Entry 6G7R (X-ray diffraction, 1.20 A resolution); this record covers chains S and T of the 4 polymer chains in the assembly.

[Chain S (and T)]
Molecule: Hydrogenase-1 small chain
From: Escherichia coli K-12
Notes: EC 1.12.99.6; chain T of this document is another copy of the same molecule, construct and numbering; everything in this record applies to it too
Reference sequence: P69739 (MBHS_ECOLI); residues 1-327 here correspond to UniProt positions 46-372 (UniProt number = residue number + 45)
Sequence (335 residues; numbered 1 to 335; the number before each row is that of its first residue):
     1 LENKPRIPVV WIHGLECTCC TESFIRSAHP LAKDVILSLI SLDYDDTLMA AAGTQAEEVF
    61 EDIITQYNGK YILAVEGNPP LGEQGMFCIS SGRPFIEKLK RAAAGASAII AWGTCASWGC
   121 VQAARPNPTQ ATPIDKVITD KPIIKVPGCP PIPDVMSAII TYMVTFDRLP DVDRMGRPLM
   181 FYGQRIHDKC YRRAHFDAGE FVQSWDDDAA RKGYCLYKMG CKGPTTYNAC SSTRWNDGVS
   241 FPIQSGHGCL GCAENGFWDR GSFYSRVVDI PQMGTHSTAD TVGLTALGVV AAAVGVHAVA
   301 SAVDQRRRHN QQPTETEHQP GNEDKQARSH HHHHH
Disordered / not traced: 1-4, 268-335
Differences from the reference sequence: expression tag (328-335)
Curated features (UniProtKB/Swiss-Prot):
  - binding site ([4Fe-4S] cluster): C17, C20, C115, C149, H187, C190, C215, C221
  - binding site ([3Fe-4S] cluster): C230, C249, C252
Metal / ion sites: fe4-s3 cluster Fe: C17, C19, C20, C115, C120, C149; 4Fe-4S cluster Fe: H187, C190, C215, C221; 3Fe-4S cluster Fe: C230, C249, C252
Ligand contacts:
  - 3Fe-4S cluster (F3S): I186, T226, N228, C230, W235, F241, P242, C249, L250, G251, C252, A253
  - fe4-s3 cluster (SF3): E16, C17, T18, C19, C20, E76, G113, T114, C115, C120, G148, C149, P150
  - 4Fe-4S cluster (SF4): I186, H187, C190, R192, R193, F196, C215, L216, Y217, C221, G223, P224, I243

[Interface between chain S and chain T]
Pairs across the interface (33):
  Q184(S) - K212(T)  hydrogen bond (side chain-backbone)
  H187(S) - A194(T)
  D188(S) - A194(T)
  D188(S) - H195(T)
  K189(S) - Y191(T)
  K189(S) - H195(T)  hydrogen bond
  K189(S) - K212(T)  hydrogen bond (side chain-backbone)
  K189(S) - G213(T)
  C190(S) - C190(T)
  C190(S) - Y191(T)
  Y191(S) - K189(T)
  Y191(S) - C190(T)
  Y191(S) - Y191(T)  hydrophobic
  Y191(S) - S232(T)
  R193(S) - R193(T)
  R193(S) - A194(T)
  R193(S) - D197(T)  salt bridge
  A194(S) - H187(T)
  A194(S) - D188(T)
  A194(S) - R193(T)
  H195(S) - D188(T)
  H195(S) - K189(T)  hydrogen bond
  D197(S) - R193(T)  salt bridge
  D197(S) - D197(T)
  K212(S) - Q184(T)  hydrogen bond (backbone-side chain)
  K212(S) - K189(T)  hydrogen bond (backbone-side chain)
  G213(S) - K189(T)
  S232(S) - Y191(T)
  S232(S) - R234(T)  hydrogen bond (backbone-side chain)
  R234(S) - S232(T)  hydrogen bond (side chain-backbone)
  R234(S) - R234(T)
  R234(S) - G238(T)  hydrogen bond (side chain-backbone)
  G238(S) - R234(T)  hydrogen bond (backbone-side chain)
Also at the interface, not in a pair above, chain S (17 interface residues in all): S231, Q244
Also at the interface, not in a pair above, chain T (17 interface residues in all): S231, Q244

[Overview]
Chain S and chain T each contribute 17 residues to their interface; the contacts include 10 hydrogen bonds and
2 salt bridges. Polar pairs include R193(S)-D197(T), Q184(S)-K212(T) and K189(S)-H195(T). Chain S binds 4Fe-4S
cluster, 3Fe-4S cluster and fe4-s3 cluster.
Chain S and chain T are both Hydrogenase-1 small chain (Escherichia coli K-12); the structure, Structure of
fully reduced variant E28Q of E. coli hydrogenase-1 at pH 8, was determined by X-ray diffraction together with
5LRY, 6FPI, 6FPO, 6FPW, 6GAL, 6GAM and 6GAN from the same study.
